Entry 8P7X (electron microscopy, 3.03 A resolution); this record covers chains 3 and r of the 58 polymer chains in the assembly.

# Chain 3
Molecule: 23S ribosomal RNA
From: Mycoplasmoides pneumoniae M129
Sequence (2907 nucleotides; row label = number of the first residue in the row):
     1 UACAAUAAGU UACUAAGGGC UUAUGGUGGA UGCCUUGGCA CUAAUAGGCG AUGAAGGACG
    61 UGUUAACCUG CGAUAAGCUU CGGGUAGGUG GUAAGAACCU CAGAUCCGGA GAUUUCCGAA
   121 UGGAGCAAUC CGGUAGUUGG AAACAGCUAU CAUUAAUUGA UGAAUAAAUA GUCAAUUAAA
   181 GCAAUACGUG GUGAAGUGAA ACAUCUCAGU AGCCACAGGA AAAGAAAACG AAUGUGAUUC
   241 CGUGUGUAGU GGCGAGCGAA AGCGGAACAG GCCAAACUUA UCAUUAGAUA GGGGUUGUAG
   301 GGCUUGCAAU GUGGACUUGA AAACGAUAGA AGAAGCUGUU GGAAAGCAGC GCGCAAAAGG
   361 GUGAUAGCCC CGUAUUUGAA AUUGUUUUCA UACCUAGCGA GAUCCCUGAG UAGCUCGGAA
   421 AACGUUAUUU UGAGUGAAUC UGCCCAGACC AUUGGGUAAG CCUAAAUACU AAUUAGUGAC
   481 CGAUAGCGAA ACAGUACCGU GAGGGAAAGG UGAAAAGAAC CCAGAGAUGG GAGUGAAAUA
   541 GAUUCUGAAA CCAUAUGCCU ACAACGUGUC AGAGCACAUU AAUGUGUGAU GGCGUGCGUU
   601 UUGAAGUAUG AGCCGGCGAG UUAUGAUAGC AAGCGUUAGU UAACCAGGAG AUGGGGAGCU
   661 GUAGCGAAAG CGAGUUUUAA AAGAGCGUUU GUUUGUUAUU AUAGACCCGA AACGGGUUGA
   721 GCUAGUCAUG AGCAGGUUGA AGGUUGAGUA ACAUCAACUG GAGGACCGAA CCGACUCUCG
   781 UUGAAACGAU AGCGGAUGAC UUGUGAUUAG GGGUGAAAUU CCAAUCGAAA UCCGUGAUAG
   841 CUGGUUCUCG UCGAAAUAGC UUUAAGGCUA GCGUGAGAUC ACAAAUAAGU GGAGGUAAAG
   901 CUACUGAAUG UAUGAUGGCG CCACCUAGGC GUACUGAAUA CAAUUAAACU CUGAAUGCCA
   961 UUUAUUUUAU UCUCGCAGUC AGACAGUGGG GGAUAAGCUU CAUUGUCAAG AGGGGAAGAG
  1021 CCCAGAUCAU UAAAUAAGGU CCCCAAAAUA UACUAAGUGG AAAAGGAUGU GAAAGUGCUA
  1081 AAACAGCAAG GAUGUUGGCU UAGAAGCAGC CAUCGUUUAA AGAGUGCGUA ACAGCUCACU
  1141 UGUCGAGUGU UUUUGCGCCG AAGAUGUAAC GGGGCUAAGU AUAUUACCGA AUUUAUGGAU
  1201 AAGAUUUAUA UCUUGUGGUA GACGAGCGUU GUAUUGGAGU UGAAGUCAAA GCGUGAGCAU
  1261 UGGUGGAUCC AAUACAAGUG AGAAUGCCGG CAUGAGUAAC GCUUGGGAGU GAGAAUCUCC
  1321 CAAACCGAUU GACUAAGGUU UCCUGGACCA GGGUCGUCCU UCCAGGGUUA GUCUGGACCU
  1381 AAGCUGAGGC UGAAAAGCGU AGGCGAUGGA CAACAGGUUA AUAUUCCUGU ACUUACAGUU
  1441 AGACUGAUGG AGUGACAAAG AAGGUUUUCC ACCCCCAUAA UUGGAUUUGG GGAUAAAUCA
  1501 UAAGGUGGUA CAAUAGGCAA AUCCGUUGUG CAUAACAUUG AGUGAUGAUG UCGAGUGAAU
  1561 GAGUGAUCAA GUAGCGAAGG UGGUAUUAAU CAUGCUUUCA AGAAAAGCUU CUAGGGUUAA
  1621 UCUAGCUGUA ACCAGUACCG AGAACGAACA CACGUAGUCA AGGAGAGGAU CCUAAGGUUA
  1681 GCGAGUGAAC UAUAGCCAAG GAACUCUGCA AAUUAACCCC GUAAGUUAGC GAGAAGGGGU
  1741 GCUUAUGUAA AAGUAAGCCG CAGUGAAGAA CGAGGGGGGA CUGUUUAACU AAAACACAAC
  1801 UCUAUGCCAA ACCGUAAGGU GAUGUAUAUG GGGUGACACC UGCCCAGUGC UGGAAGGUUA
  1861 AAGAAGGAGG UUAGCGCAAG CGAAGCUUUU AACUGAAGCC CCAGUGAACG GCGGCCGUAA
  1921 CUAUAACGGU CCUAAGGUAG CGAAAUUCCU AGUCGGGUAA AUUCCGUCCC GCUUGAAUGG
  1981 UGUAACCAUC UCUUGACUGU CUCGGCUAUA GACUCGGUGA AAUCCAGGUA CGGGUGAAGA
  2041 CACCCGUUAG GCGCAACGGG ACGGAAAGAC CCCGUGAAGC UUUACUGUAG CUUAAUAUUG
  2101 AUCAGGACAU UAUCAUGUAG AGAAUAGGUA GGAGCAAUCG AUGCAAGUUC GCUAGGACUU
  2161 GUUGAUGCGA AAGGUGGAAU ACUACCCUUG GUUGUGUGCU GUUCUAAUUG GUAACUGUUA
  2221 UCCAGUUUCA AGACAGUGUU AGGUGGGCAG UUUGACUGGG GCGGUCGCCU CCUAAAAGGU
  2281 AACGGAGGCG UACAAAGGUA CCUUCAGUAC GGUUGGAAAU CGUAUGUAGA GUGUAAUGGU
  2341 GUAAGGGUGC UUGACUGUGA GACAUACAGG UCGAACAGGU GAGAAAUCAG GUCAUAGUGA
  2401 UCCGGUGGUC CAGUAUGGAA UGGCCAUCGC UCAACGGAUA AAAGCUACUC CGGGGAUAAC
  2461 AGGCUGAUAC UGCCCAAGAG UUCAUAUCGA CGGCAGUGUU UGGCACCUCG AUGUCGACUC
  2521 AUCUCAUCCU CGAGCUGAAG CAGGUUCGAA GGGUUCGGCU GUUCGCCGAU UAAAGAGAUA
  2581 CGUGAGUUGG GUUCAAACCG UCGUGAGACA GGUUGGUCCC UAUCUAUUGU GCCCGUAGGA
  2641 AGAUUGAAGA GUGUUGCUUC UAGUACGAGA GGACCGAAGC GAGGACACCU CUUAUGCUCC
  2701 AGUUGUAGCG CCAGCUGCAC CGCUGGGUAG UAACGUGUCU AUUAGAUAAA CGCUGAAAGC
  2761 AUCUAAGUGU GAAACUAUCU CAAAGAUUAA UCUUCCCAUU UCGCAAGAAA GUAAGAGCCG
  2821 UCAAAGACGA UGACGUUGAU AGGUUACAGG UGUAAGCAUA GUGAUAUGUU GAGCUGAGUA
  2881 AUACUAAUUG CUCGAGGACU UAUUGGA
Not modelled in the structure: 1-7, 2901-2907
Modified / non-standard residues: 1MG (1N-methylguanosine-5'-monophosphate) at position 783; OMG (o2'-methylguanosine-5'-monophosphate) at position 2259; 2MA (2-methyladenosine-5'-monophosphate) at position 2511
Ion coordination: Mg2+ site 1: A16, G17; Mg2+ site 2: G196, U2251; Mg2+ site 3 near U197 (its only coordinating residue here); Mg2+ site 4 near A199 (its only coordinating residue here); Mg2+ site 5: A201, C202; Mg2+ site 6 near A222 (its only coordinating residue here); Mg2+ site 7 near A331 (its only coordinating residue here); Mg2+ site 8 near A333 (its only coordinating residue here); Mg2+ site 9: U428, C445; Mg2+ site 10 near G442 (its only coordinating residue here); Mg2+ site 11: G447, A2415; Mg2+ site 12 near A458 (its only coordinating residue here); 131 more Mg2+ sites not listed; 1 more K+ sites not listed
Small-molecule neighbours:
  - chloramphenicol (CLM): G2068, A2069, A2459, C2460, 2MA_2511, U2512, G2513, U2514
  - pentane-1,5-diamine (N2P), molecule 1: C565, C593, G594, C2043, C2044, C2045
  - pentane-1,5-diamine (N2P), molecule 2: G721, C722, U804, G805, A806
  - pentane-1,5-diamine (N2P), molecule 3: 1MG_783, A784, A785, G1301, G1353, C1649
  - 1,4-diaminobutane (PUT), molecule 1: G620, U621, A698, U699, U700
  - 1,4-diaminobutane (PUT), molecule 2: A711, A712, G827, A828, U2449, C2450
  - 1,4-diaminobutane (PUT), molecule 3: U737, U738, G739, G761, A762, G763, A765, G1460, A1461
  - 1,4-diaminobutane (PUT), molecule 4: A1324, C1325, C1672, U1673, A2707, G2708, G2717, C2718
  - 1,4-diaminobutane (PUT), molecule 5: C1348, C1349, A1350, G1351, G1352, G1356, U1357, C1358
  - 1,4-diaminobutane (PUT), molecule 6: C1912, G1937, U1973, U1974, G1975, U2601
  - 1,4-diaminobutane (PUT), molecule 7: A2274, U2280, A2281
  - spermidine (SPD), molecule 1: U500, G1338, U1339, G1646, A1647
  - spermidine (SPD), molecule 2: A518, A519, C520, U528, G530, G531, A542, U543
  - spermidine (SPD), molecule 3: C593, C1044, A1045
  - spermidine (SPD), molecule 4: G594, U595, G1012, G1013, A1017, G1018, C2043
  - spermidine (SPD), molecule 5: G596, C597, G606, U607, U609, G610, A611, C2025, A2061, C2062, G2063, G2064
  - spermidine (SPD), molecule 6: U776, C777, U778, U2588, G2589, U2617, C2618
  - spermidine (SPD), molecule 7: G780, U781, A2585, G2586, U2587, C2620, U2621
  - spermidine (SPD), molecule 8: A865, A981, G982, OMG_2259, A2456, U2457
  - spermidine (SPD), molecule 9: U896, A897, A947, A948, C949, U950, U2273, A2274, A2275
  - spermidine (SPD), molecule 10: G1695, C2699, C2721, C2723, U2724, G2725, G2726
  - spermidine (SPD), molecule 11: U1707, G1708, C1992, U1993, U1994, C2559, U2560
  - spermidine (SPD), molecule 12: G1999, C2001, U2002, G2004, C2518, U2519
  - spermidine (SPD), molecule 13: C2031, G2032, G2033, G2034, A2040, C2041, A2042, C2043, C2044, G2059, G2060
  - spermidine (SPD), molecule 14: U2291, A2292, A2296, G2297, G2333, U2334, G2345, U2392, C2393, G2397
  - spermidine (SPD), molecule 15: C2689, U2693, A2694, U2695, G2696, G2727, U2728, A2729, G2730, U2731
  - spermidine (SPD), molecule 16: U2690, A2729, G2730, A2824, G2878, U2879
  - spermine (SPM), molecule 1: G618, A619, G620, U621, G1278, U1279, G1280
  - spermine (SPM), molecule 2: A724, G725, U801, G815, A816, A817, A818, U820, U1784, U1785
  - spermine (SPM), molecule 3: A1161, A1162, C2525, A2526, G2548, A2549, A2550
Reported in the primary citation:
  - binding site for chloramphenicol: G2068, A2069, A2459, C2460, U2512
  - conformationally variable residues (side-chain flip): A2069
  - K+ coordination: G2068, G2455, C2509, U2512

# Chain r
Molecule: 50S ribosomal protein L22
From: Mycoplasmoides pneumoniae M129
UniProt: P75575 (RL22_MYCPN); residue numbers follow UniProt; this construct covers 1-159
Sequence (159 residues; each row starts with the number of its first residue):
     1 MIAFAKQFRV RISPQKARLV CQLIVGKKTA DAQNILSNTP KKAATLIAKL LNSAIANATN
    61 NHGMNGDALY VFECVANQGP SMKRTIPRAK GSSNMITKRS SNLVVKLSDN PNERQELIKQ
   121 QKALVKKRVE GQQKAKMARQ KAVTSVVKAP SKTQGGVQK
Not modelled in the structure: 143-159
Small-molecule neighbours: pentane-1,5-diamine (N2P): Ile-86, Pro-87, Arg-88
Curated features (UniProtKB/Swiss-Prot):
  - natural variant: Pro-111 to Arg-114 (deletion: After 48 telithromycin passages), Asn-112 (N112R: After 37 telithromycin passages), Arg-114 (R114T: After 20 and 32 telithromycin passages)

# How chain 3 and chain r interact
Residue-residue contacts (95):
  A23(3) / Gln-121(r)  hydrogen bond to the sugar
  G25(3) / Asn-77(r)  hydrogen bond to the sugar
  G26(3) / Asn-77(r)  hydrogen bond to the sugar
  G26(3) / Gln-78(r)  hydrogen bond to the sugar
  G26(3) / Asn-102(r)  hydrogen bond to the phosphate
  U27(3) / Gln-78(r)  sugar contact
  U27(3) / Gly-79(r)  sugar contact
  U27(3) / Pro-80(r)  phosphate contact
  U27(3) / Asn-102(r)  phosphate contact
  C522(3) / Ala-56(r)  sugar contact
  C522(3) / Asn-60(r)  sugar contact
  A523(3) / Ser-53(r)  base contact
  A523(3) / Ala-56(r)  sugar contact
  G524(3) / Lys-49(r)  sugar contact
  A525(3) / Lys-49(r)  base contact
  G526(3) / Lys-49(r)  base contact
  A527(3) / Gln-7(r)  hydrogen bond to the base
  U528(3) / Gln-7(r)  sugar contact
  G529(3) / Ala-5(r)  sugar contact
  G529(3) / Lys-6(r)  hydrogen bond to the sugar
  G530(3) / Phe-4(r)  phosphate contact
  G530(3) / Lys-6(r)  salt bridge to the phosphate
  G530(3) / Asn-57(r)  hydrogen bond to the sugar
  G530(3) / Asn-61(r)  hydrogen bond to the base
  G530(3) / His-62(r)  sugar contact
  G531(3) / Asn-61(r)  hydrogen bond to the sugar
  G531(3) / His-62(r)  phosphate contact
  U543(3) / Phe-8(r)  base contact
  C552(3) / Gln-78(r)  hydrogen bond to the sugar
  A553(3) / Arg-18(r)  phosphate contact
  A553(3) / Val-75(r)  sugar contact
  U554(3) / Arg-18(r)  salt bridge to the phosphate
  U554(3) / Gln-22(r)  hydrogen bond to the phosphate
  U554(3) / Glu-73(r)  phosphate contact
  U554(3) / Arg-114(r)  hydrogen bond to the sugar
  A555(3) / Arg-114(r)  hydrogen bond to the sugar
  U556(3) / Ile-118(r)  sugar contact
  U579(3) / Lys-126(r)  salt bridge to the phosphate
  U579(3) / Val-129(r)  sugar contact
  U580(3) / Val-129(r)  phosphate contact
  U580(3) / Gln-132(r)  sugar contact
  A581(3) / Lys-136(r)  salt bridge to the phosphate
  U781(3) / Lys-90(r)  phosphate contact
  U782(3) / Arg-88(r)  hydrogen bond to the sugar
  U782(3) / Ala-89(r)  phosphate contact
  U782(3) / Lys-90(r)  salt bridge to the phosphate
  1MG_783(3) / Arg-88(r)  salt bridge to the phosphate
  1MG_783(3) / Ala-89(r)  hydrogen bond to the phosphate
  1MG_783(3) / Lys-90(r)  base contact
  A786(3) / Lys-90(r)  hydrogen bond to the phosphate
  A786(3) / Gly-91(r)  base contact
  A1248(3) / Arg-128(r)  sugar contact
  A1249(3) / Arg-128(r)  hydrogen bond to the sugar
  U1260(3) / Gln-132(r)  hydrogen bond to the base
  U1260(3) / Arg-139(r)  hydrogen bond to the sugar
  U1261(3) / Arg-128(r)  hydrogen bond to the sugar
  U1261(3) / Gly-131(r)  sugar contact
  U1261(3) / Gln-132(r)  hydrogen bond to the sugar
  U1261(3) / Ala-135(r)  sugar contact
  G1262(3) / Lys-127(r)  sugar contact
  G1262(3) / Arg-128(r)  sugar contact
  G1263(3) / Lys-127(r)  salt bridge to the phosphate
  C1291(3) / Lys-83(r)  salt bridge to the phosphate
  A1292(3) / Gln-78(r)  hydrogen bond to the phosphate
  A1292(3) / Arg-99(r)  salt bridge to the phosphate
  G1296(3) / Ser-13(r)  hydrogen bond to the base
  G1296(3) / Gln-15(r)  hydrogen bond to the phosphate
  G1296(3) / Lys-16(r)  base contact
  G1296(3) / Arg-99(r)  base contact
  A1350(3) / Arg-84(r)  hydrogen bond to the phosphate
  G1351(3) / Arg-84(r)  salt bridge to the phosphate
  A1648(3) / Pro-87(r)  base contact
  A1648(3) / Arg-88(r)  hydrogen bond to the base
  A1648(3) / Gly-91(r)  base contact
  A1648(3) / Ser-92(r)  hydrogen bond to the base
  A1648(3) / Ser-93(r)  hydrogen bond to the base
  C1649(3) / Pro-87(r)  base contact
  G2016(3) / Pro-40(r)  sugar contact
  G2016(3) / Lys-41(r)  salt bridge to the phosphate
  G2017(3) / Lys-41(r)  phosphate contact
  G2017(3) / Lys-42(r)  hydrogen bond to the phosphate
  U2018(3) / Ile-12(r)  phosphate contact
  U2018(3) / Lys-16(r)  salt bridge to the phosphate
  U2018(3) / Lys-42(r)  salt bridge to the phosphate
  U2018(3) / Lys-98(r)  sugar contact
  G2019(3) / Lys-16(r)  hydrogen bond to the base
  G2019(3) / Ile-96(r)  phosphate contact
  G2019(3) / Lys-98(r)  phosphate contact
  G2019(3) / Arg-99(r)  phosphate contact
  A2020(3) / Arg-88(r)  hydrogen bond to the base
  A2020(3) / Asn-94(r)  hydrogen bond to the sugar
  A2020(3) / Met-95(r)  phosphate contact
  A2020(3) / Ile-96(r)  sugar contact
  A2020(3) / Thr-97(r)  hydrogen bond to the phosphate
  A2021(3) / Asn-94(r)  sugar contact
Also at the interface, not in a pair above, chain 3 (53 interface residues in all): G28, C551, A578, A785, G1353, C1355, U2621
Also at the interface, not in a pair above, chain r (62 interface residues in all): Arg-11, Asn-52, Met-82, Ile-86, Lys-122, Leu-124, Val-125

# In short
53 residues of chain 3 face 62 of chain r across their interface, with 34 hydrogen bonds and 13 salt bridges.
Among the polar pairs are A527(3)/Gln-7(r), G530(3)/Asn-61(r) and U1260(3)/Gln-132(r). The paper reports a
binding site for chloramphenicol at G2068(3), A2069(3) and A2459(3) among others; K+ coordination by G2068(3),
G2455(3) and C2509(3) among others.
Here chain 3 is 23S ribosomal RNA and chain r is 50S ribosomal protein L22, both from Mycoplasmoides
pneumoniae M129. Entry 8P7X (Mycoplasma pneumoniae 70S ribosome in chloramphenicol-treated cells) was
determined by electron microscopy (same publication as 8P6P, 8P7Y, 8P8B, 8P8V and 8P8W).
